7FKZ - chains A and B; structure by X-ray diffraction, 1.58 A resolution.

# Chain A
Name: Pre-mRNA-splicing factor 8
Organism: Saccharomyces cerevisiae S288C
Reference sequence: P33334 (PRP8_YEAST); numbering as in UniProt (aligned over 1836-2090)
Amino-acid sequence (258 residues; row label = number of the first residue in the row):
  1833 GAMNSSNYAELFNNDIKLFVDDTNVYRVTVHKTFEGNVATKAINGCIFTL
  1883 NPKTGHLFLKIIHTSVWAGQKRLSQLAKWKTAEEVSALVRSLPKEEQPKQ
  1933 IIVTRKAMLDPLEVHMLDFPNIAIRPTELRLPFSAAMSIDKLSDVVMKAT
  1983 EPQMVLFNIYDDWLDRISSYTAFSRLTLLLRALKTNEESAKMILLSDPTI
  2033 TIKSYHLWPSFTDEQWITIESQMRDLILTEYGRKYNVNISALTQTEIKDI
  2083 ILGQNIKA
Unresolved in the structure: 2070-2090
Sequence notes: expression tag (1833-1835)
Swiss-Prot annotation at these positions:
  - mutagenesis: Asp1853 (D1853A: Alters protein folding. Severely impaired growth. Strongly reduced growth at 35 degrees Celsius; when associated with A-1854; D1853N: Reduced growth at 30 degrees Celsius ...), Asp1854 (D1854A: Reduced growth at 30 degrees Celsius. Strongly reduced growth at 16 degrees Celsius. Strongly reduced growth at 35 degrees Celsius; when associated with A-1853 ...), Thr1855 (T1855A: Reduced growth at 30 degrees Celsius. Strongly reduced growth at 16 degrees Celsius), Thr1936 (T1936A: Reduced growth at 30 degrees Celsius. Strongly reduced growth at 16 degrees Celsius), Arg1937 (R1937K: Severely impaired growth. Reduced growth at 30 degrees Celsius. Strongly reduced growth at 16 degrees Celsius)

# Chain B
Name: A1 cistron-splicing factor AAR2
Organism: Saccharomyces cerevisiae S288C
Reference sequence: P32357 (AAR2_YEAST); aligned to UniProt positions 1-317 over residues 1-317
Amino-acid sequence (308 residues; numbered -3 to 317; 13 numbers in that range are skipped by the numbering (no residue carries them; nothing is unmodelled there); the number before each row is that of its first residue; numbers below 1 keep their minus sign (Gly-3 is residue -3)):
    -3 GAMAMNTVPFTSAPIEVTIGIDQYSFNVKENQPFHGIKDIPIGHVHVIHF
    47 QHADNSSMRYGYWFDCRMGNFYIQYDPKDGLYKMMEERDGAKFENIVHNF
    97 KERQMMVSYPKIDEDDTWYNLTEFVQMDKIRKIVRKDENQFSYVDSSMTT
   147 VQENEL
   166 SSSSSDPAHSLNYTVINFKSREAIRPGHEMEDFLDKSYYLNTVMLQGIFK
   216 NSSNYFGELQFAFLNAMFFGNYGSSLQWHAMIELICSSATVPKHMLDKLD
   266 EILYYQIKTLPEQYSDILLNERVWNICLYSSFQKNSLHNTEKIMENKYPE
   316 LL
Unresolved in the structure: -3 to 0, 166-169
Sequence notes: expression tag (-3 to 0); conflict Ser166 (Leu153 in P32357), Ser167 (Lys154 in P32357), Ser170 (Asp in P32357)
Ligand contacts: VL8 ((2R)-2-(3,4-dichlorophenoxy)-N-methylbutanamide): Pro5, Phe6, Thr7, Tyr68, Gln70, Glu83, Lys88, Phe89, Ile92, Phe96
Swiss-Prot annotation at these positions:
  - region: Leu261 to Ile282 (Leucine-zipper)
  - modified residue: Ser253 (Phosphoserine), Thr274 (Phosphothreonine)

# Interface between chain A and chain B
Pairs across the interface (19):
  Gln1907(A) - Met195(B)
  Gln1907(A) - Leu199(B)
  Leu1908(A) - Met195(B)  hydrophobic
  Trp1911(A) - Glu194(B)
  Trp1911(A) - Met195(B)  hydrophobic
  Trp1911(A) - Phe198(B)  hydrophobic
  Asp1942(A) - Lys184(B)  salt bridge
  Asp1942(A) - Phe198(B)
  Glu1945(A) - Lys184(B)  salt bridge
  Val1946(A) - Lys184(B)
  Val1946(A) - Ile189(B)  hydrophobic
  Val1946(A) - Glu194(B)
  Val1946(A) - Phe198(B)  hydrophobic
  His1947(A) - Glu194(B)  salt bridge
  Leu1949(A) - Lys184(B)
  Leu1949(A) - Ser185(B)
  Leu1949(A) - Arg186(B)
  Leu1949(A) - Ile189(B)  hydrophobic
  Asp1950(A) - Arg186(B)  salt bridge

# Summary
Chain A and chain B form an interface of 9 and 8 residues respectively, with 4 salt bridges. Polar pairs
include Asp1942(A)-Lys184(B), Glu1945(A)-Lys184(B) and His1947(A)-Glu194(B). Ligands of chain B: compound VL8.
UniProt lists 5 mutagenesis sites on chain A.
Here chain A is Pre-mRNA-splicing factor 8 and chain B is A1 cistron-splicing factor AAR2, both from
Saccharomyces cerevisiae S288C. Entry 7FKZ (PanDDA analysis group deposition -- Aar2/RNaseH in complex with
fragment P04G08 from the F2X-Universal Library) was determined by X-ray diffraction together with 5ST0, 5ST1,
5ST2, 5ST3, 5ST4, 5ST5 and 248 further entries from the same study.
